1IFU - chain A; structure by X-ray diffraction, 2.40 A resolution.

Chain A:
Molecule: Ricin
Source organism: Ricinus communis
Notes: EC 3.2.2.22; fragment: a chain; engineered mutation(s): I1M, F2V
UniProt: P02879 (RICI_RICCO); residues 3-263 here correspond to UniProt positions 38-298 (UniProt number = residue number + 35)
Sequence (263 residues; each row starts with the number of its first residue):
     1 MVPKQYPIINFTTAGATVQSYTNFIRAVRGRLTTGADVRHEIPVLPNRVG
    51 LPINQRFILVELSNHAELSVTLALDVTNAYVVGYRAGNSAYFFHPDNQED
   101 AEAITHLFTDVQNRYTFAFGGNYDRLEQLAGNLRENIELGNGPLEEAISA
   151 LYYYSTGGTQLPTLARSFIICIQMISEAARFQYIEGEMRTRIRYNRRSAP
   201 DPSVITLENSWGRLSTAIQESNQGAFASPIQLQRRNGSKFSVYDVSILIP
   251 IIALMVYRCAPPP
Unresolved in the structure: 1-5
Ligand contacts: FMC ((1S)-1-(7-amino-1H-pyrazolo[4,3-d]pyrimidin-3-yl)-1,4-anhydro-D-ribitol): Ala-79, Tyr-80, Val-81, Phe-93, Gly-121, Asn-122, Tyr-123, Ile-172, Ser-176, Glu-177, Arg-180, Glu-208, Trp-211

Overview:
Bound to chain A: compound FMC.
Chain A is Ricin (Ricinus communis); the structure, Ricin A-chain (recombinant) complex with formycin, was
determined by X-ray diffraction together with 1IFS and 1IFT from the same study.
